3MOF - chain A; structure by X-ray diffraction, 1.75 A resolution.

Chain A:
Name: Phosphoenolpyruvate carboxykinase, cytosolic [GTP]
Source organism: Rattus norvegicus
Notes: EC 4.1.1.32
UniProtKB: P07379 (PCKGC_RAT); residue numbers follow UniProt; this construct covers 1-622
Amino-acid sequence (624 residues; each row starts with the number of its first residue; numbers below 1 keep their minus sign (Gly-1 is residue -1)):
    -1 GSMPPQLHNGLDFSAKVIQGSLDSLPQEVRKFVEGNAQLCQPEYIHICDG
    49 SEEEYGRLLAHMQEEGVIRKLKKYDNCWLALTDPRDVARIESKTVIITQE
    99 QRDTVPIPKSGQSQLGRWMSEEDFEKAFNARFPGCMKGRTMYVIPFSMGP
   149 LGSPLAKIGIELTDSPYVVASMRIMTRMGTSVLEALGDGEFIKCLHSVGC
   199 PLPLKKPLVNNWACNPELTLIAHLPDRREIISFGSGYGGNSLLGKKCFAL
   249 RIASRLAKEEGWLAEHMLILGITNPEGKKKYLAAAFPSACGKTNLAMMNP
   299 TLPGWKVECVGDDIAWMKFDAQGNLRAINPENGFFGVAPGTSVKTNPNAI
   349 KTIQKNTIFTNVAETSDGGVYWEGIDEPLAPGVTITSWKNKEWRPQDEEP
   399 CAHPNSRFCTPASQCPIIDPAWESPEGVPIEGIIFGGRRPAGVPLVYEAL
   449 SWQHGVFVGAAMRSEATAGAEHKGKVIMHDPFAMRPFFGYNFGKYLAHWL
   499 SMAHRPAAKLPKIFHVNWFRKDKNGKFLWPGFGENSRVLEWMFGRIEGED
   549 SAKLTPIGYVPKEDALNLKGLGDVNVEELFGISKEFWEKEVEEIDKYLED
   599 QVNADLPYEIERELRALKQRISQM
Construct notes: expression tag (-1 to 0); engineered mutation Gly467 (Ala in P07379)
Curated features (UniProtKB/Swiss-Prot):
  - region: Gly457 to Gly487 (Omega-loop)
  - active site: Cys288
  - binding site (substrate): Arg87, Tyr235 to Gly237, Ser286, Asn403 to Arg405
  - binding site (Mn(2+)): Lys244, His264, Asp311
  - binding site (GTP): Ala287 to Asn292, Arg405, Arg436, Phe530 to Asn533
  - modified residue: Ser19 (Phosphoserine), Lys70 (N6-acetyllysine), Lys71 (N6-acetyllysine), Ser90 (Phosphoserine), Lys91 (N6-acetyllysine), Ser118 (Phosphoserine), Thr178 (Phosphothreonine), Ser286 (Phosphoserine), Lys473 (N6-acetyllysine), Lys521 (N6-acetyllysine), Lys524 (N6-acetyllysine), Lys594 (N6-acetyllysine)
Ion coordination: Na+: Leu79, Asn208; Mn2+ site 1: Lys244, His264, Asp311 (together with GTP, oxalate ion); Mn2+ site 2: Thr291 (together with GTP)
Residues lining bound ligands:
  - GTP: Lys244, His264, Phe284, Pro285, Ser286, Ala287, Cys288, Gly289, Lys290, Thr291, Asn292, Asp310, Asp311, Phe333, Gly334, Val335, Pro337, Gly338, Arg405, Arg436, Trp516, Phe517, Phe525, Pro528, Gly529, Phe530, Asn533
  - oxalate ion (OXL): Arg87, Tyr235, Lys243, Lys244, His264, Ser286, Asp311, Phe333, Arg405, Gly467, Phe485

In short:
Ligands of chain A: GTP and oxalate ion. Leu79 and Asn208 coordinate Na+. Lys244, His264 and Asp311 coordinate
Mn2+ site 1. From UniProt: active-site residue Cys288, 8 substrate-binding residues, 3 Mn2+-binding residues
and 12 GTP-binding residues.
Chain A is Phosphoenolpyruvate carboxykinase, cytosolic [GTP] (Rattus norvegicus); the structure, The
structure of rat cytosolic PEPCK mutant A467G in complex with oxalate and GTP, was determined by X-ray
diffraction, deposited together with 3MOE and 3MOH.
